6LH7 - chain A; structure by X-ray diffraction, 1.47 A resolution.

== Chain A ==
Name: Methionine aminopeptidase
Organism: Vibrio cholerae serotype O1 (strain ATCC 39315 / El Tor Inaba N16961)
Notes: EC 3.4.11.18
Reference sequence: Q9KPV1 (Q9KPV1_VIBCH); residues 2-280 here = UniProt positions 2-280
Sequence (301 residues; row label = number of the first residue in the row; numbers below 1 keep their minus sign (Met-20 is residue -20)):
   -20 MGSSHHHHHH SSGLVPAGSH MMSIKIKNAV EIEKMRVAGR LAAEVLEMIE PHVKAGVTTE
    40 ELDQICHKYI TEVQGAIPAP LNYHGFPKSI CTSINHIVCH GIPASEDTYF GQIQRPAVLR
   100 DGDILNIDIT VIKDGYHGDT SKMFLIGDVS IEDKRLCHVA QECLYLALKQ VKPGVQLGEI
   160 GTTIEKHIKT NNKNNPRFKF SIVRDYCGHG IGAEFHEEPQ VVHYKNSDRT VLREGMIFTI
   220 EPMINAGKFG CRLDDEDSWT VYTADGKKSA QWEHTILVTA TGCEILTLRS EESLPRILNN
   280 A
Not modelled in the structure: -20 to 1
Sequence notes: expression tag (-20 to 1)
Bound ions: Na+: Asn74, Ile76, Ser248; Ni2+ site 1: Asp107, Asp118, Glu252; Ni2+ site 2: Asp118, Glu220, Glu252

== Overview ==
Asn74, Ile76 and Ser248 form the Na+ site. Asp107, Asp118 and Glu252 coordinate Ni2+ site 1.
Chain A is Methionine aminopeptidase (Vibrio cholerae serotype O1 (strain ATCC 39315 / El Tor Inaba N16961));
the structure, Crystal Structure of Vibrio cholerae Methionine Aminopeptidase with Partially Occupied Metals,
was determined by X-ray diffraction, deposited together with 6KSG and 6K26.
